Entry 1C0W (X-ray diffraction, 3.20 A resolution); this record covers chains E and C of the 6 polymer chains in the assembly.

== Chain E ==
Molecule: 21-nt DNA strand
Sequence (21 nucleotides; row label = number of the first residue in the row):
   401 ATTAGGTTAGCCTACCCTAAT

== Chain C ==
Molecule: Diphtheria toxin repressor
Source organism: Corynebacterium diphtheriae
UniProtKB: P33120 (DTXR_CORDI); residues 2-226 here = UniProt positions 2-226
Chain sequence (225 residues; numbered 2 to 226; the number before each row is that of its first residue):
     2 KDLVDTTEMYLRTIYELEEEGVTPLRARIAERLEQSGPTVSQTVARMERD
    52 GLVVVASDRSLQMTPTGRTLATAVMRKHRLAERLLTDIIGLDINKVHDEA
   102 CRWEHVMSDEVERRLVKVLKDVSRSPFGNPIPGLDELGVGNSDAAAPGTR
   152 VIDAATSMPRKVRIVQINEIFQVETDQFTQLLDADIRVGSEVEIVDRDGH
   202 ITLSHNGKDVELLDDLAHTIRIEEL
Unresolved in the structure: 141-164, 189-210, 223-226
Ion coordination: Co2+ site 1: Met10, Cys102, Glu105, His106; Co2+ site 2: His79, Glu83, His98, Glu170, Gln173

== Chain E / chain C interface ==
Pairs across the interface - 16 pairs, chain E then chain C:
  DA409(E) - Arg47(C)  sugar contact
  DA409(E) - Arg50(C)  salt bridge to the phosphate
  DG410(E) - Thr7(C)  phosphate contact
  DG410(E) - Gln43(C)  base contact
  DG410(E) - Arg47(C)  salt bridge to the phosphate
  DC411(E) - Leu4(C)  phosphate contact
  DC411(E) - Thr7(C)  hydrogen bond to the phosphate
  DC411(E) - Gln36(C)  hydrogen bond to the phosphate
  DC411(E) - Thr40(C)  sugar contact
  DC411(E) - Gln43(C)  hydrogen bond to the base
  DC412(E) - Gln36(C)  phosphate contact
  DC412(E) - Ser37(C)  hydrogen bond to the phosphate
  DC412(E) - Thr40(C)  hydrogen bond to the phosphate
  DT413(E) - Ser37(C)  base contact
  DT413(E) - Pro39(C)  base contact
  DA414(E) - Pro39(C)  base contact
Interface residues without a listed pair, chain C (12 interface residues in all): Thr8, Glu35, Thr44

== Overview ==
Chain E and chain C form an interface of 6 and 12 residues respectively; the contacts include 5 hydrogen bonds
and 2 salt bridges. Among the polar pairs are DC411(E)-Gln43(C), DC411(E)-Thr7(C) and DC411(E)-Gln36(C).
Met10(C), Cys102(C), Glu105(C) and His106(C) form the Co2+ site 1.
Here chain E is a 21-nt DNA strand and chain C is Diphtheria toxin repressor (Corynebacterium diphtheriae).
Entry 1C0W (Crystal structure of the cobalt-activated diphtheria toxin repressor-DNA complex reveals a metal
binding sh-like domain) was determined by X-ray diffraction.
